1XMQ - chains A and D of the 23 polymer chains in the assembly; structure by X-ray diffraction, 3.00 A resolution.

[Chain A]
Molecule: 16s ribosomal RNA
Organism: Thermus thermophilus
Sequence (1522 nucleotides; each row starts with the number of its first residue; note: 42 numbers in that range are skipped by the numbering (no residue carries them; nothing is unmodelled there); a row labelled like 190A-190L holds insertion residues (190A, then the next letters in order); numbering starts at 0):
     0 UUUGUUGGAG AGUUUGAUCC UGGCUCAGGG UGAACGCUGG CGGCGUGCCU AAGACAUGCA
    60 AGUCGUGCGG G
    73 CCGCGGGGUU UU
    88 ACUCCG
    95 UGGUC
   101 AGCGGCGGAC GGGUGAGUAA CGCGUGGGU
  129A G
   130 ACCUACCCGG AAGAGGGGGA CAACCCGGGG AAACUCGGGC UAAUCCCCCA UGUGGACCCG
   190 C
190A-190L CCCUUGGGGUGU
   191 GUCCAAAGGG CUUU
   216 GCCCGCUUCC GGAUGGGCCC GCGUCCCAUC AGCUAGUUGG UGGGGUAAUG GCCCACCAAG
   276 GCGACGACGG GUAGCCGGUC UGAGAGGAUG GCCGGCCACA GGGGCACUGA GACACGGGCC
   336 CCACUCCUAC GGGAGGCAGC AGUUAGGAAU CUUCCGCAAU GGGCGCAAGC CUGACGGAGC
   396 GACGCCGCUU GGAGGAAGAA GCCCUUCGGG GUGUAAACUC CUGAA
   442 CCCGGGACGA AACCCCCGAC GA
   474 GGGGACUGAC GGUACCGGG
   494 GUAAUAGCGC CGGCCAACUC CGUGCCAGCA GCCGCGGUAA UACGGAGGGC GCGAGCGUUA
   554 CCCGGAUUCA CUGGGCGUAA AGGGCGUGUA GGCGGCCUGG GGCGUCCCAU GUGAAAGACC
   614 ACGGCUCAAC CGUGGGGGAG CGUGGGAUAC GCUCAGGCUA GACGGUGGGA GAGGGUGGUG
   674 GAAUUCCCGG AGUAGCGGUG AAAUGCGCAG AUACCGGGAG GAACGCCGAU GGCGAAGGCA
   734 GCCACCUGGU CCACCCGUGA CGCUGAGGCG CGAAAGCGUG GGGAGCAAAC CGGAUUAGAU
   794 ACCCGGGUAG UCCACGCCCU AAACGAUGCG CGCUAGGUCU CUGGGUCU
   848 CCUGGGGGCC GAAGCUAACG CGUUAAGCGC GCCGCCUGGG GAGUACGGCC GCAAGGCUGA
   908 AACUCAAAGG AAUUGACGGG GGCCCGCACA AGCGGUGGAG CAUGUGGUUU AAUUCGAAGC
   968 AACGCGAAGA ACCUUACCAG GCCUUGACAU GCUA
 1001A G
  1002 GGAACCCGGG UGAAAGCCUG GGGUGCCCC
1030A-1030D GCGA
  1031 GGGGAGCCCU AGCACAGGUG CUGCAUGGCC GUCGUCAGCU CGUGCCGUGA GGUGUUGGGU
  1091 UAAGUCCCGC AACGAGCGCA ACCCCCGCCG UUAGUUGCCA GCGGUUCGGC CGGGCACUCU
  1151 AACGGGACUG CCCGCGAAA
  1171 GCGGGAGGAA GGAGGGGACG ACGUCUGGUC AGCAUGGCCC UUACGGCCUG GGCGACACAC
  1231 GUGCUACAAU GCCCACUACA AAGCGAUGCC ACCCGGCAAC GGGGAGCUAA UCGCAAAAAG
  1291 GUGGGCCCAG UUCGGAUUGG GGUCUGCAAC CCGACCCCAU GAAGCCGGAA UCGCUAGUAA
  1351 UCGCGGAUCA G
 1361B C
  1362 CAUGCCGCGG UGAAUACGUU CCCGGGCCUU GUACACACCG CCCGUCACGC CAUGGGAGCG
  1422 GGCUCUACCC GAAGUCGCCG GG
  1446 AGCCUACGGG
  1459 CAGGCGCCGA GGGUAGGGCC CGUGACUGGG GCGAAGUCGU AACAAGGUAG CUGUACCGGA
  1519 AGGUGCGGCU GGAUCACCUC CUUUCU
Unresolved in the structure: 0-4, 1001A, 1030A-1030D, 1361B, 1535-1538
Covalent attachments: paromomycin (PAR) linked to G1405
Bound ions: Mg2+ site 1 near U14 (its only coordinating residue here); Mg2+ site 2 near G21 (its only coordinating residue here); Mg2+ site 3: G46, G394; Mg2+ site 4: C48, G115; Mg2+ site 5 near A53 (its only coordinating residue here); Mg2+ site 6: A59, C386, U387; Mg2+ site 7: G61, U62, G105; Mg2+ site 8: G69, G70, U98; Mg2+ site 9: G107, G324, A325, G326; Mg2+ site 10: A109, G331; Mg2+ site 11: A116, G117, G289; Mg2+ site 12: C121, G124, U125, G126, G236; 62 more Mg2+ sites not listed
Ligand contacts: paromomycin (PAR): C1404, U1406, C1407, A1408, C1409, G1489, C1490, G1491, A1492, A1493, G1494, U1495, C1496

[Chain D]
Molecule: 30S Ribosomal Protein S4
Organism: Thermus thermophilus
Reference sequence: P80373 (RS4_THETH); residues 1-209 here correspond to UniProt positions 0-208 (UniProt number = residue number - 1)
Chain sequence (209 residues; numbered 1 to 209; the number before each row is that of its first residue):
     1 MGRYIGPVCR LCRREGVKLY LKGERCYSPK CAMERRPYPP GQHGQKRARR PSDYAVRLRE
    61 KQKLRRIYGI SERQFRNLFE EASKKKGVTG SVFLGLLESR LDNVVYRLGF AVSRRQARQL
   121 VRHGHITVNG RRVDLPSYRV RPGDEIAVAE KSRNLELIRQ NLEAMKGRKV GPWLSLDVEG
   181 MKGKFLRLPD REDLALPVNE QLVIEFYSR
Unresolved in the structure: 1
Bound ions: Zn2+: Cys-9, Cys-12, Cys-26, Cys-31

[Chain A / chain D interface]
Contacting residue pairs (109):
  A8(A) / Arg-57(D)  hydrogen bond to the base
  A8(A) / Glu-205(D)  hydrogen bond to the base
  A8(A) / Ser-208(D)  base contact
  A8(A) / Arg-209(D)  hydrogen bond to the base
  A26(A) / Arg-209(D)  hydrogen bond to the sugar
  G28(A) / Arg-76(D)  salt bridge to the phosphate
  C400(A) / Arg-73(D)  salt bridge to the phosphate
  C401(A) / Arg-73(D)  salt bridge to the phosphate
  C401(A) / Asn-77(D)  hydrogen bond to the phosphate
  G402(A) / Gln-74(D)  hydrogen bond to the phosphate
  G402(A) / Leu-135(D)  sugar contact
  G402(A) / Ser-137(D)  hydrogen bond to the phosphate
  C403(A) / Arg-3(D)  salt bridge to the phosphate
  C403(A) / Gln-74(D)  phosphate contact
  C403(A) / Arg-122(D)  hydrogen bond to the sugar
  C403(A) / Pro-136(D)  phosphate contact
  C403(A) / Ser-137(D)  hydrogen bond to the phosphate
  U404(A) / Gly-2(D)  hydrogen bond to the base
  U404(A) / Arg-118(D)  salt bridge to the phosphate
  U404(A) / Arg-122(D)  phosphate contact
  U405(A) / Gly-2(D)  hydrogen bond to the base
  U405(A) / Ile-5(D)  phosphate contact
  G406(A) / Ile-5(D)  phosphate contact
  G406(A) / Gln-119(D)  hydrogen bond to the base
  G407(A) / Ser-113(D)  phosphate contact
  G407(A) / Arg-115(D)  salt bridge to the phosphate
  G407(A) / Gln-116(D)  hydrogen bond to the sugar
  G407(A) / Gln-119(D)  hydrogen bond to the sugar
  A408(A) / Leu-21(D)  phosphate contact
  A408(A) / Lys-22(D)  phosphate contact
  A408(A) / Val-112(D)  sugar contact
  A408(A) / Ser-113(D)  hydrogen bond to the phosphate
  A408(A) / Arg-115(D)  salt bridge to the phosphate
  A408(A) / Gln-116(D)  hydrogen bond to the sugar
  G409(A) / Lys-22(D)  phosphate contact
  G409(A) / Glu-24(D)  phosphate contact
  G409(A) / Arg-25(D)  hydrogen bond to the phosphate
  G410(A) / Lys-22(D)  base contact
  G410(A) / Arg-25(D)  salt bridge to the phosphate
  G410(A) / Lys-30(D)  salt bridge to the phosphate
  A411(A) / Arg-25(D)  salt bridge to the phosphate
  A411(A) / Arg-36(D)  hydrogen bond to the base
  U427(A) / Arg-13(D)  salt bridge to the phosphate
  U427(A) / Arg-36(D)  salt bridge to the phosphate
  U427(A) / Gly-41(D)  hydrogen bond to the phosphate
  G428(A) / Pro-7(D)  phosphate contact
  G428(A) / Arg-10(D)  salt bridge to the phosphate
  G428(A) / Arg-13(D)  hydrogen bond to the phosphate
  G428(A) / Arg-36(D)  sugar contact
  U429(A) / Arg-13(D)  salt bridge to the phosphate
  U429(A) / Lys-22(D)  hydrogen bond to the sugar
  U429(A) / Arg-25(D)  hydrogen bond to the sugar
  U429(A) / Ala-32(D)  phosphate contact
  U429(A) / Arg-36(D)  salt bridge to the phosphate
  A430(A) / Pro-7(D)  phosphate contact
  A430(A) / Val-8(D)  hydrogen bond to the phosphate
  A430(A) / Cys-9(D)  hydrogen bond to the phosphate
  A430(A) / Lys-22(D)  salt bridge to the phosphate
  C435(A) / Glu-156(D)  hydrogen bond to the sugar
  C436(A) / Glu-156(D)  sugar contact
  U437(A) / Gln-119(D)  base contact
  U437(A) / His-123(D)  sugar contact
  U437(A) / His-125(D)  hydrogen bond to the sugar
  U437(A) / Leu-155(D)  phosphate contact
  G438(A) / His-123(D)  sugar contact
  G438(A) / His-125(D)  salt bridge to the phosphate
  A439(A) / His-123(D)  salt bridge to the phosphate
  C489(A) / Arg-132(D)  salt bridge to the phosphate
  G490(A) / Arg-132(D)  salt bridge to the phosphate
  A496(A) / His-123(D)  base contact
  C508(A) / Arg-209(D)  salt bridge to the phosphate
  A509(A) / Ser-52(D)  hydrogen bond to the phosphate
  A509(A) / Tyr-54(D)  phosphate contact
  A509(A) / Ala-55(D)  sugar contact
  C511(A) / His-43(D)  hydrogen bond to the base
  U512(A) / Gln-42(D)  hydrogen bond to the sugar
  U512(A) / His-43(D)  sugar contact
  U512(A) / Lys-46(D)  salt bridge to the phosphate
  G540(A) / Gln-42(D)  base contact
  G540(A) / His-43(D)  base contact
  G541(A) / Gly-41(D)  sugar contact
  G541(A) / Gln-42(D)  hydrogen bond to the sugar
  G542(A) / Arg-10(D)  salt bridge to the phosphate
  G542(A) / Arg-14(D)  hydrogen bond to the phosphate
  G542(A) / Pro-40(D)  sugar contact
  G542(A) / Gly-41(D)  sugar contact
  C543(A) / Arg-10(D)  salt bridge to the phosphate
  C543(A) / Arg-14(D)  salt bridge to the phosphate
  C543(A) / Arg-59(D)  hydrogen bond to the phosphate
  G544(A) / Leu-58(D)  phosphate contact
  G544(A) / Arg-59(D)  salt bridge to the phosphate
  G544(A) / Gln-62(D)  phosphate contact
  G544(A) / Arg-66(D)  salt bridge to the phosphate
  C545(A) / Lys-61(D)  salt bridge to the phosphate
  C545(A) / Gln-62(D)  hydrogen bond to the phosphate
  C545(A) / Arg-65(D)  salt bridge to the phosphate
  C545(A) / Glu-72(D)  phosphate contact
  G546(A) / Ser-71(D)  phosphate contact
  G546(A) / Glu-72(D)  hydrogen bond to the phosphate
  G546(A) / Arg-73(D)  hydrogen bond to the phosphate
  A547(A) / Gly-2(D)  hydrogen bond to the phosphate
  G616(A) / Arg-141(D)  salt bridge to the phosphate
  U619(A) / Arg-132(D)  base contact
  U619(A) / Val-133(D)  base contact
  U619(A) / Asp-134(D)  hydrogen bond to the base
  U619(A) / Leu-135(D)  base contact
  C620(A) / Leu-135(D)  base contact
  C620(A) / Ser-137(D)  base contact
  C620(A) / Tyr-138(D)  sugar contact
Also at the interface, not in a pair above, chain A (44 interface residues in all): G27, G426
Also at the interface, not in a pair above, chain D (63 interface residues in all): Tyr-4, Gly-6, Ser-28, Leu-157

[In short]
Chain A and chain D form an interface of 44 and 63 residues respectively; the contacts include 37 hydrogen
bonds and 30 salt bridges. Polar contacts include A8(A)/Arg-57(D), A8(A)/Glu-205(D) and A8(A)/Arg-209(D).
Paromomycin is covalently linked to G1405(A). G46(A) and G394(A) form the Mg2+ site 3.
Here chain A is 16s ribosomal RNA and chain D is 30S Ribosomal Protein S4, both from Thermus thermophilus.
Entry 1XMQ (Crystal Structure of t6A37-ASLLysUUU AAA-mRNA Bound to the Decoding Center) was determined by
X-ray diffraction, deposited together with 1XMO.
